3FGA - chains C and D of the 5 polymer chains in the assembly; structure by X-ray diffraction, 2.70 A resolution.

== Chain C ==
Name: Serine/threonine-protein phosphatase 2A catalytic subunit alpha isoform
Source organism: Homo sapiens
Notes: EC 3.1.3.16
UniProtKB: P67775 (PP2AA_HUMAN); residues 1-309 here = UniProt positions 1-309
Chain sequence (309 residues; numbered 1 to 309; the number before each row is that of its first residue):
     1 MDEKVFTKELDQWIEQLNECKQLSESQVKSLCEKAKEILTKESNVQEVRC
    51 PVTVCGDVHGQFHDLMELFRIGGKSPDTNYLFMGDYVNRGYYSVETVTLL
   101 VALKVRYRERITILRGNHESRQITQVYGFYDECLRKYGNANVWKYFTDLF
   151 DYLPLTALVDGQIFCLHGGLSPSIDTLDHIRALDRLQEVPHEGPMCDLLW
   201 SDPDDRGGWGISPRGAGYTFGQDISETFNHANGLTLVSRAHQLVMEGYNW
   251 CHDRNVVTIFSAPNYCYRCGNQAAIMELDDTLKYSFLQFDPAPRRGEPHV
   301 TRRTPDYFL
Not modelled in the structure: 1, 296-300
Differences from the reference sequence: engineered mutation Asn88 (Asp in P67775)
Swiss-Prot annotation at these positions:
  - active site: His118 (Proton donor)
  - binding site (Mn(2+)): Asp57, His59, Asp85, Asn117, His167, His241
  - binding site (Zn(2+)): Asp57, His59, Asp85
  - binding site (Fe(3+)): Asp85, Asn117, His167, His241
  - modified residue: Tyr307 (Phosphotyrosine), Leu309 (Leucine methyl ester)
  - natural variant: Gly60 (G60V: In HJS3; uncertain significance), Gln122 (Q122H: In HJS3), Gln125 to Leu309 (deletion: In HJS3), Tyr127 (Y127C: In HJS3), Asp131 (D131H: In HJS3), His191 (H191R: In HJS3), Arg214 to Leu309 (deletion: In HJS3), Asp223 (D223H: In HJS3; D223V: In HJS3), Tyr265 (Y265C: In HJS3), Phe308 (F308FF: In HJS3)
  - mutagenesis: Asp85 (D85N: Loss of phosphatase activity), Leu309 (L309A: Loss of binding to PP2A B-alpha regulatory subunit)
Residues lining bound ligands:
  - Mn2+ (MN), molecule 1: Asp57, His59, Asp85, His118, His241, Phe260, Tyr265
  - Mn2+ (MN), molecule 2: Asp57, Asp85, Asn117, His118, His167, His241
What the authors report for this chain:
  - mutagenesis - D88N: abolished catalytic activity on peptide substrate

== Chain D ==
Name: Shugoshin-like 1
Source organism: Homo sapiens
Notes: fragment: sequence database residues 51-96
UniProtKB: Q5FBB7 (SGOL1_HUMAN); residue numbers follow UniProt; this construct covers 51-96
Chain sequence (47 residues; row label = number of the first residue in the row):
    50 PSTLLKNYQDNNKMLVLALENEKSKVKEAQDIILQLRKECYYLTCQL
Differences from the reference sequence: insertion (50)
Swiss-Prot annotation at these positions:
  - mutagenesis: Asn61 (N61I: Loss of interaction with PPP2CA and PPP2R1A and loss of centromeric localization), Ser73 (S73A: Loss of proper localization to spindle pole and mitotic spindle. Significant increase in split spindle poles)
What the authors report for this chain:
  - self-association interface (contacts with another copy of this molecule); pairs are residue here / residue on that copy: Asn61-Asn61 (hydrogen bond), Leu53, Leu54, Leu64, Leu68, Val75, Ile81, Ile82, Leu85, Leu92
  - mutagenesis - N61I: unchanged binding to dimers

== Interface between chain C and chain D ==
Pairs across the interface (11; chain C residue first):
  Pro172(C) - Lys62(D)  hydrogen bond (backbone-side chain)
  Pro172(C) - Val65(D)  hydrophobic
  Pro172(C) - Leu66(D)
  Ser173(C) - Glu69(D)
  Asp175(C) - Lys62(D)  salt bridge
  Glu192(C) - Glu69(D)
  Glu192(C) - Lys76(D)
  Gly193(C) - Glu69(D)  hydrogen bond (backbone-side chain)
  Trp209(C) - Val65(D)  hydrophobic
  Tyr218(C) - Glu69(D)  hydrogen bond
  Tyr218(C) - Lys72(D)  hydrogen bond
Other interface residues (no listed pair), chain C (9 interface residues in all): Asp197, Ile211
Other interface residues (no listed pair), chain D (7 interface residues in all): Leu68
From the paper, about this interface:
  - pairs named by the authors: Asp175(C)-Lys62(D) (salt bridge), Gly193(C)-Glu69(D) (backbone contact), Tyr218(C)-Glu69(D), Lys62(D)-Pro172(C) (backbone contact)
  - interface residues, chain C: Pro172(C), Tyr218(C)
  - interface residues, chain D: Leu68(D)

== Overview ==
The interface between chain C and chain D involves 9 residues on one side and 7 on the other, with 4 hydrogen
bonds and 1 salt bridge. Polar contacts include Asp175(C)-Lys62(D), Pro172(C)-Lys62(D) and Gly193(C)-Glu69(D).
The authors report a salt bridge between Asp175(C) and Lys62(D); backbone contacts between Gly193(C) and
Glu69(D) and Lys62(D) and Pro172(C); a contact between Tyr218(C) and Glu69(D). From the paper: D88N of chain C
abolishes catalytic activity on peptide substrate; interface residues Pro172(C), Tyr218(C) and Leu68(D).
Here chain C is Serine/threonine-protein phosphatase 2A catalytic subunit alpha isoform and chain D is
Shugoshin-like 1, both from Homo sapiens. Entry 3FGA (Structural Basis of PP2A and Sgo interaction) was
determined by X-ray diffraction.
